1JPG - chains A and C of the 3 polymer chains in the assembly; structure by X-ray diffraction, 2.20 A resolution.

Chain A:
Protein: H-2 class I histocompatibility antigen, D-B alpha chain
Organism: Mus musculus
Notes: fragment: extracellular domains
UniProt: P01899 (HA11_MOUSE); residues 1-280 here correspond to UniProt positions 25-304 (UniProt number = residue number + 24)
Sequence (281 residues; each row starts with the number of its first residue; numbering starts at 0):
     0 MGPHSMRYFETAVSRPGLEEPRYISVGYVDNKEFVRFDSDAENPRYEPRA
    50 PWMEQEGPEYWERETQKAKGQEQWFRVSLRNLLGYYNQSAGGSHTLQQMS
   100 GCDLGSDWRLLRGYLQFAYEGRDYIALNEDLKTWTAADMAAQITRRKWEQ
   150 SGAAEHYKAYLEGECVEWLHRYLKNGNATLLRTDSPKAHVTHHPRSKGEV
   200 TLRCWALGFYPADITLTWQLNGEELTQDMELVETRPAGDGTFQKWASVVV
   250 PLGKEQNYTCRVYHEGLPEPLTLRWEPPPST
Not modelled in the structure: 0-1, 277-280
Sequence notes: initiating methionine (0)
Disulfides: Cys101-Cys164, Cys203-Cys259

Chain C:
Protein: LCMV peptidic epitope np396
Sequence (9 residues; row label = number of the first residue in the row):
     1 FQPQNGQFI

Chain A / chain C interface:
Contacting residue pairs (49):
  Tyr7(A) - Phe1(C)  hydrogen bond (side chain-backbone)
  Tyr7(A) - Gln2(C)
  Tyr7(A) - Pro3(C)
  Glu9(A) - Gln2(C)  hydrogen bond
  Tyr22(A) - Gln2(C)  hydrogen bond
  Ser24(A) - Gln2(C)  hydrogen bond
  Tyr45(A) - Gln2(C)  hydrogen bond
  Glu63(A) - Phe1(C)
  Glu63(A) - Gln2(C)  hydrogen bond (side chain-backbone)
  Lys66(A) - Phe1(C)
  Lys66(A) - Gln2(C)  hydrogen bond (side chain-backbone)
  Lys66(A) - Gln4(C)
  Gln70(A) - Gln2(C)
  Gln70(A) - Pro3(C)
  Gln70(A) - Gln4(C)
  Gln70(A) - Asn5(C)  hydrogen bond (side chain-backbone)
  Trp73(A) - Asn5(C)
  Trp73(A) - Gly6(C)  hydrogen bond (side chain-backbone)
  Trp73(A) - Gln7(C)
  Trp73(A) - Phe8(C)
  Trp73(A) - Ile9(C)  hydrophobic
  Phe74(A) - Asn5(C)
  Val76(A) - Phe8(C)  hydrophobic
  Ser77(A) - Phe8(C)
  Ser77(A) - Ile9(C)  hydrogen bond (side chain-backbone)
  Asn80(A) - Ile9(C)  hydrogen bond (side chain-backbone)
  Leu81(A) - Ile9(C)  hydrophobic
  Tyr84(A) - Ile9(C)  hydrogen bond (side chain-backbone)
  Gln97(A) - Asn5(C)  hydrogen bond
  Ser99(A) - Pro3(C)
  Tyr123(A) - Ile9(C)
  Thr143(A) - Ile9(C)  hydrogen bond (side chain-backbone)
  Lys146(A) - Gln7(C)  hydrogen bond (backbone-side chain)
  Lys146(A) - Phe8(C)
  Lys146(A) - Ile9(C)  hydrogen bond (side chain-backbone)
  Trp147(A) - Gln7(C)  hydrogen bond (side chain-backbone)
  Trp147(A) - Phe8(C)  hydrogen bond (side chain-backbone)
  Trp147(A) - Ile9(C)  hydrophobic
  Ser150(A) - Gln7(C)  hydrogen bond
  His155(A) - Gln4(C)  hydrogen bond (side chain-backbone)
  His155(A) - Asn5(C)
  His155(A) - Gly6(C)
  Tyr156(A) - Asn5(C)
  Tyr156(A) - Gly6(C)  hydrogen bond (side chain-backbone)
  Tyr159(A) - Phe1(C)  hydrogen bond (side chain-backbone)
  Tyr159(A) - Pro3(C)  hydrophobic
  Glu163(A) - Phe1(C)
  Trp167(A) - Phe1(C)
  Tyr171(A) - Phe1(C)  hydrogen bond (side chain-backbone)
Other interface residues (no listed pair), chain A (32 interface residues in all): Met5, Tyr59, Arg62, Phe116
The authors on this interface:
  - pairs named by the authors: Glu63(A)-Gln2(C), Lys66(A)-Gln2(C), Gln70(A)-Asn5(C), Trp73(A)-Gly6(C), Asn80(A)-Ile9(C), Tyr84(A)-Ile9(C), Thr143(A)-Ile9(C), Trp147(A)-Phe8(C), His155(A)-Gln4(C), Tyr156(A)-Gln7(C) (water-mediated contact), Tyr159(A)-Phe1(C), Tyr171(A)-Phe1(C)

Summary:
32 residues of chain A and 9 residues of chain C are in contact; the contacts include 23 hydrogen bonds. Polar
pairs include Tyr7(A)-Phe1(C), Glu9(A)-Gln2(C) and Tyr22(A)-Gln2(C). The authors report contacts between
Glu63(A) and Gln2(C), Lys66(A) and Gln2(C) and Gln70(A) and Asn5(C) among others; a water-mediated contact
between Tyr156(A) and Gln7(C).
Here chain A is H-2 class I histocompatibility antigen, D-B alpha chain (Mus musculus) and chain C is LCMV
peptidic epitope np396. Entry 1JPG (Crystal Structure Of The LCMV Peptidic Epitope Np396 In Complex With The
Murine Class I Mhc ...) was determined by X-ray diffraction (same publication as 1JPF).
